PDB entry 7CIL | X-ray diffraction, 2.30 A resolution | chain A

# Chain A
Protein: Dual specificity protein kinase TTK
Organism: Homo sapiens
Notes: EC 2.7.12.1
Reference sequence: P33981 (TTK_HUMAN); residues 515-795 here = UniProt positions 515-795
Chain sequence (281 residues; each row starts with the number of its first residue):
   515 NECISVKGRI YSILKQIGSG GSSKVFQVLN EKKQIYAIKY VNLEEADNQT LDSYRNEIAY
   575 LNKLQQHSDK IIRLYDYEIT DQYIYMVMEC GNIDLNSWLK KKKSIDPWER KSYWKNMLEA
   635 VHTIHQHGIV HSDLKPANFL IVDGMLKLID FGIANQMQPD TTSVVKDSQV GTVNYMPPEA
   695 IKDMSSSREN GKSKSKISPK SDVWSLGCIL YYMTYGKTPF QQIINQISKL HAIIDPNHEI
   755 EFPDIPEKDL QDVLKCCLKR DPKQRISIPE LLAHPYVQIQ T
Not modelled in the structure: 675-683, 701-707
Modified / non-standard residues: T686 (phosphothreonine; TPO)
Residues lining bound ligands: FZR (4-(cyclohexylamino)-2-[(1-methylpyrazol-4-yl)amino]-7H-pyrrolo[2,3-d]pyrimidine-5-carbonitrile): I531, G532, V539, A551, K553, I586, M602, E603, C604, G605, N606, I607, D608, A651, L654, I663, M671, Q672, P673

# In short
Bound to chain A: compound FZR.
Chain A is Dual specificity protein kinase TTK (Homo sapiens); the structure, Crystal structure of TTK kinase
domain in complex with compound 7, was determined by X-ray diffraction (same publication as 7CHM, 7CHN, 7CHT,
7CJA and 7CLH).
